Entry 7D43 (electron microscopy, 4.30 A resolution (low resolution: residue-level contacts below are approximate; hydrogen-bond / salt-bridge calls are withheld)); this record covers chains C and I of the 14 polymer chains in the assembly.

== Chain C ==
Molecule: Translation initiation factor eIF-2B subunit beta
From: Homo sapiens
UniProtKB: P49770 (EI2BB_HUMAN); residue numbers follow UniProt; this construct covers 1-351
Chain sequence (351 residues; row label = number of the first residue in the row):
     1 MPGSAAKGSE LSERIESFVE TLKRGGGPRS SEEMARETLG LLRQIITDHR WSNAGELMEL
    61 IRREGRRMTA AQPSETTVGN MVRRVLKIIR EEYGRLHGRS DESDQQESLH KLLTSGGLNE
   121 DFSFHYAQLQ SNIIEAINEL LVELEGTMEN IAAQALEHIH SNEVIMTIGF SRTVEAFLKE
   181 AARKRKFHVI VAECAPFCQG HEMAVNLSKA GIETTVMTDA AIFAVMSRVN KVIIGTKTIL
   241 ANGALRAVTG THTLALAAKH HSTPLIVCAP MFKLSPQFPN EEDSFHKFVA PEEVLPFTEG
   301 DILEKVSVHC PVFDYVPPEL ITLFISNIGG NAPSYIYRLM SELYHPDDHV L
Disordered / not traced: 1-7, 99-125

== Chain I ==
Molecule: Translation initiation factor eIF-2B subunit epsilon
From: Homo sapiens
UniProtKB: Q13144 (EI2BE_HUMAN); numbering as in UniProt (aligned over 1-721)
Chain sequence (721 residues; row label = number of the first residue in the row):
     1 MAAPVVAPPG VVVSRANKRS GAGPGGSGGG GARGAEEEPP PPLQAVLVAD SFDRRFFPIS
    61 KDQPRVLLPL ANVALIDYTL EFLTATGVQE TFVFCCWKAA QIKEHLLKSK WCRPTSLNVV
   121 RIITSELYRS LGDVLRDVDA KALVRSDFLL VYGDVISNIN ITRALEEHRL RRKLEKNVSV
   181 MTMIFKESSP SHPTRCHEDN VVVAVDSTTN RVLHFQKTQG LRRFAFPLSL FQGSSDGVEV
   241 RYDLLDCHIS ICSPQVAQLF TDNFDYQTRD DFVRGLLVNE EILGNQIHMH VTAKEYGARV
   301 SNLHMYSAVC ADVIRRWVYP LTPEANFTDS TTQSCTHSRH NIYRGPEVSL GHGSILEENV
   361 LLGSGTVIGS NCFITNSVIG PGCHIGDNVV LDQTYLWQGV RVAAGAQIHQ SLLCDNAEVK
   421 ERVTLKPRSV LTSQVVVGPN ITLPEGSVIS LHPPDAEEDE DDGEFSDDSG ADQEKDKVKM
   481 KGYNPAEVGA AGKGYLWKAA GMNMEEEEEL QQNLWGLKIN MEEESESESE QSMDSEEPDS
   541 RGGSPQMDDI KVFQNEVLGT LQRGKEENIS CDNLVLEINS LKYAYNISLK EVMQVLSHVV
   601 LEFPLQQMDS PLDSSRYCAL LLPLLKAWSP VFRNYIKRAA DHLEALAAIE DFFLEHEALG
   661 ISMAKVLMAF YQLEILAEET ILSWFSQRDT TDKGQQLRKN QQLQRFIQWL KEAEEESSED
   721 D
Disordered / not traced: 1-40, 468-721
Curated features (UniProtKB/Swiss-Prot):
  - modified residue: Ala2 (N-acetylalanine), Arg19 (Omega-N-methylarginine), Ser27 (Phosphoserine), Ser130 (Phosphoserine), Thr322 (Phosphothreonine), Ser450 (Phosphoserine), Ser466 (Phosphoserine), Ser469 (Phosphoserine), Ser532 (Phosphoserine), Ser540 (Phosphoserine), Ser544 (Phosphoserine), Ser717 (Phosphoserine)
  - cross-link (Glycyl lysine isopeptide (Lys-Gly)): Lys61 (interchain with G-Cter in ubiquitin), Lys103 (interchain with G-Cter in ubiquitin), Lys141 (interchain with G-Cter in ubiquitin), Lys217 (interchain with G-Cter in ubiquitin)

== Interface between chain C and chain I ==
Residue-residue contacts - 37 pairs, chain C then chain I:
  Glu16(C) with Thr115(I)
  Glu20(C) with Lys110(I)
  Lys23(C) with Ala325(I); Phe327(I)
  Arg24(C) with Ala85(I); Pro320(I)
  Gln72(C) with Tyr319(I)
  Glu282(C) with Thr336(I); His337(I)
  Ser284(C) with His337(I)
  Phe288(C) with Arg316(I); Tyr319(I); His337(I)
  Val289(C) with Tyr319(I)
  Pro291(C) with Arg315(I); Arg316(I)
  Glu292(C) with Ala293(I); Lys294(I); Trp317(I)
  Leu295(C) with Trp317(I)
  Phe297(C) with Lys186(I); His192(I); Tyr296(I)
  Thr298(C) with Glu187(I); Ser189(I)
  Gly300(C) with Ser189(I); His192(I)
  Asp301(C) with Ser191(I); His192(I)
  Leu303(C) with His192(I); Arg315(I); Trp317(I)
  Glu304(C) with Pro193(I); Arg315(I)
  Ser307(C) with Glu358(I)
  His309(C) with His340(I); Asn341(I)
Also at the interface, not in a pair above, chain C (25 interface residues in all): Ala290, Glu299, Lys305, Val306, Val308
Also at the interface, not in a pair above, chain I (31 interface residues in all): Ser188, Thr194, Asp312, Asn326, Ser338, Asn359, Gln393

== Summary ==
The interface between chain C and chain I involves 25 residues on one side and 31 on the other.
Chain C is Translation initiation factor eIF-2B subunit beta and chain I is Translation initiation factor
eIF-2B subunit epsilon, both from Homo sapiens; the structure, eIF2B-eIF2(aP), aPg complex, was determined by
electron microscopy (same publication as 7D44, 7D45 and 7D46).
